Entry 9U5G (electron microscopy, 2.66 A resolution); this record covers chains C and F of the 6 polymer chains in the assembly.

[Chain C]
Protein: Na(+)-translocating NADH-quinone reductase subunit C
From: Vibrio cholerae O395
Notes: EC 7.2.1.1
UniProt: A5F5Y7 (NQRC_VIBC3); residue numbers follow UniProt; this construct covers 1-257
Chain sequence (257 residues; row label = number of the first residue in the row):
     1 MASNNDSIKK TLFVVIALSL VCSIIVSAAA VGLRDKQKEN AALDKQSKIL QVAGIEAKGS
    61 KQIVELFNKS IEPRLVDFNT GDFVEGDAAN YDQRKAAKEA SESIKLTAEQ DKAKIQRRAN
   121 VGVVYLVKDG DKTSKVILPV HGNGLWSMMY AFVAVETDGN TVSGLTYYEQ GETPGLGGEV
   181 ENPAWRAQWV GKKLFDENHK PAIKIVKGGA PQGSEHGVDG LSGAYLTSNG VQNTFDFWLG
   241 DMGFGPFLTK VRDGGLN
Differences from the reference sequence: engineered mutation Tyr225 (Thr in A5F5Y7)
Swiss-Prot annotation at these positions:
  - mutagenesis: His216 (H216L: Decrease in FMN binding)
Small-molecule neighbours: Ca2+ (CA): Gln93, Ala97, Arg118, Ala119, His141, Trp238

[Chain F]
Protein: Na(+)-translocating NADH-quinone reductase subunit F
From: Vibrio cholerae O395
Notes: EC 7.2.1.1
UniProt: A5F5Y4 (NQRF_VIBC3); residue numbers follow UniProt; this construct covers 1-408
Chain sequence (414 residues; each row starts with the number of its first residue):
     1 MSTIIFGVVM FTLIILALVL VILFAKSKLV PTGDITISIN GDPEKAIVTQ PGGKLLTALA
    61 GAGVFVSSAC GGGGSCGQCR VKIKSGGGDI LPTELDHISK GEAREGERLA CQVAVKADMD
   121 LELPEEIFGV KKWECTVISN DNKATFIKEL KLAIPDGESV PFRAGGYIQI EAPAHHVKYA
   181 DFDVPEKYRG DWDKFNLFRY ESKVDEPIIR AYSMANYPEE FGIIMLNVRI ATPPPNNPNV
   241 PPGQMSSYIW SLKAGDKCTI SGPFGEFFAK DTDAEMVFIG GGAGMAPMRS HIFDQLKRLK
   301 SKRKMSYWYG ARSKREMFYV EDFDGLAAEN DNFVWHCALS DPQPEDNWTG YTGFIHNVLY
   361 ENYLKDHEAP EDCEYYMCGP PMMNAAVINM LKNLGVEEEN ILLDDFGGHH HHHH
Not modelled in the structure: 409-414
Differences from the reference sequence: expression tag (409-414)
Swiss-Prot annotation at these positions:
  - binding site ([2Fe-2S] cluster): Cys70, Cys76, Cys79, Cys111
  - mutagenesis: Cys70 (C70A: Loss of the 2Fe-2S center, but does not affect flavin content. Exhibits very low NADH:quinone oxidoreductase activity), Cys76 (C76A: Loss of the 2Fe-2S center, but does not affect flavin content. Exhibits very low NADH:quinone oxidoreductase activity), Cys79 (C79A: Loss of the 2Fe-2S center, but does not affect flavin content. Exhibits very low NADH:quinone oxidoreductase activity), Cys111 (C111A: Loss of the 2Fe-2S center, but does not affect flavin content. Exhibits very low NADH:quinone oxidoreductase activity), Arg210 (R210L: Decreases flavin content, but does not affect the 2Fe-2S center. Exhibits very low NADH:quinone oxidoreductase activity), Tyr212 (Y212L: Decreases flavin content, but does not affect the 2Fe-2S center. Exhibits very low NADH:quinone oxidoreductase activity), Ser246 (S246A: Decreases flavin content, but does not affect the 2Fe-2S center. Exhibits very low NADH:quinone oxidoreductase activity)
Bound ions: 2Fe-2S cluster Fe near Gly72 (its only coordinating residue here)
Small-molecule neighbours:
  - FAD (flavin-adenine dinucleotide): Tyr167, Arg210, Ala211, Tyr212, Ser213, Asn227, Val228, Arg229, Ala231, Thr232, Val240, Pro241, Pro242, Gly243, Gln244, Met245, Ser246, Ala283, Phe406, Gly408
  - 2Fe-2S cluster (FES): Ser68, Cys70, Gly71, Gly72, Gly73, Ser75, Cys76, Gly77, Gln78, Cys79, Leu109, Cys111, Gln112

[How chain C and chain F interact]
Residue-residue contacts - 10 pairs, chain C then chain F:
  Asp6(C) - Lys26(F)  salt bridge
  Leu12(C) - Leu16(F)  hydrophobic
  Ser19(C) - Thr12(F)
  Ser19(C) - Ile15(F)
  Leu20(C) - Thr12(F)
  Ser23(C) - Val8(F)
  Ser23(C) - Phe11(F)
  Ile24(C) - Val8(F)
  Ser27(C) - Ile4(F)
  Val31(C) - Thr3(F)
Interface residues without a listed pair, chain C (13 interface residues in all): Ile8, Thr11, Val15, Ile16, Ala28
Interface residues without a listed pair, chain F (12 interface residues in all): Gly7, Val19, Leu20, Leu23

[In short]
13 residues of chain C and 12 residues of chain F are in contact; the contacts include 1 salt bridge. Its one
salt-bridged contact is Asp6(C)-Lys26(F). Bound to chain C: Ca2+. Bound to chain F: 2Fe-2S cluster and
flavin-adenine dinucleotide.
Chain C is Na(+)-translocating NADH-quinone reductase subunit C and chain F is Na(+)-translocating
NADH-quinone reductase subunit F, both from Vibrio cholerae O395; the structure, Cryo-EM structure of
Na+-translocating NADH-ubiquinone oxidoreductase NqrC-T225Y mutant from Vibrio cholerae, was determined by
electron microscopy (same publication as 9UD3, 9UD4, 9UD5, 9UD6, 9UD8, 9UD9 and 4 further entries).
